PDB entry 6HV3 | X-ray diffraction, 2.70 A resolution | chains O and P of the 28 polymer chains in the assembly

Chain O:
Molecule: Proteasome subunit alpha type-2
Source organism: Saccharomyces cerevisiae (strain ATCC 204508 / S288c)
Notes: EC 3.4.25.1
UniProtKB: P23639 (PSA2_YEAST); numbering as in UniProt (aligned over 1-250)
Amino-acid sequence (250 residues; each row starts with the number of its first residue):
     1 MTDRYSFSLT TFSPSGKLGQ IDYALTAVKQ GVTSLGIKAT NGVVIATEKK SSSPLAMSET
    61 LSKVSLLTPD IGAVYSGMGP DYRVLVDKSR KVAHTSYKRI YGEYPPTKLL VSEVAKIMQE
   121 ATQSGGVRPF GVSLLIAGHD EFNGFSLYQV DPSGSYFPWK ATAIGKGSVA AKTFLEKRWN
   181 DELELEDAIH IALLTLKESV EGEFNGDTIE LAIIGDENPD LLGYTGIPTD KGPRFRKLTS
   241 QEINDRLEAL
UniProt features mapped onto this chain:
  - cross-link: Lys-108 (Glycyl lysine isopeptide (Lys-Gly) (interchain with G-Cter in ubiquitin))

Chain P:
Molecule: Proteasome subunit alpha type-3
Source organism: Saccharomyces cerevisiae (strain ATCC 204508 / S288c)
Notes: EC 3.4.25.1
UniProtKB: P23638 (PSA3_YEAST); residues 0-257 here correspond to UniProt positions 1-258 (UniProt number = residue number + 1)
Amino-acid sequence (258 residues; row label = number of the first residue in the row; numbering starts at 0):
     0 MGSRRYDSRT TIFSPEGRLY QVEYALESIS HAGTAIGIMA SDGIVLAAER KVTSTLLEQD
    60 TSTEKLYKLN DKIAVAVAGL TADAEILINT ARIHAQNYLK TYNEDIPVEI LVRRLSDIKQ
   120 GYTQHGGLRP FGVSFIYAGY DDRYGYQLYT SNPSGNYTGW KAISVGANTS AAQTLLQMDY
   180 KDDMKVDDAI ELALKTLSKT TDSSALTYDR LEFATIRKGA NDGEVYQKIF KPQEIKDILV
   240 KTGITKKDED EEADEDMK
Not modelled in the structure: 0, 245-257
UniProt features mapped onto this chain:
  - cross-link (Glycyl lysine isopeptide (Lys-Gly)): Lys-99 (interchain with G-Cter in ubiquitin), Lys-198 (interchain with G-Cter in ubiquitin), Lys-230 (interchain with G-Cter in ubiquitin)

Interface between chain O and chain P:
Contacting residue pairs - 65 pairs, chain O then chain P:
  Arg-4(O) / Ser-2(P)  hydrogen bond (backbone-side chain)
  Tyr-5(O) / Ser-2(P)
  Tyr-5(O) / Tyr-5(P)
  Ser-6(O) / Gly-125(P)
  Ser-6(O) / Leu-127(P)
  Phe-7(O) / Ser-2(P)
  Phe-7(O) / Tyr-5(P)
  Phe-7(O) / Asp-6(P)
  Phe-7(O) / Gly-126(P)
  Ser-8(O) / Gly-126(P)  hydrogen bond (backbone-backbone)
  Ser-8(O) / Leu-127(P)
  Ser-8(O) / Arg-128(P)  hydrogen bond (side chain-backbone)
  Thr-10(O) / Arg-128(P)
  Thr-11(O) / Ser-7(P)
  Thr-11(O) / Thr-9(P)
  Thr-11(O) / Gln-20(P)
  Phe-12(O) / Gln-20(P)
  Phe-12(O) / Tyr-23(P)
  Phe-12(O) / Ala-24(P)  hydrophobic
  Phe-12(O) / Ser-27(P)
  Phe-12(O) / Arg-128(P)
  Phe-12(O) / Pro-129(P)
  Phe-12(O) / Gly-131(P)
  Ser-13(O) / Tyr-23(P)
  Pro-14(O) / Tyr-23(P)  hydrophobic
  Pro-14(O) / Glu-26(P)
  Ser-15(O) / Glu-26(P)
  Gly-16(O) / Tyr-23(P)
  Gly-16(O) / Glu-26(P)
  Gly-16(O) / Ser-27(P)  hydrogen bond (backbone-side chain)
  Leu-18(O) / Arg-128(P)
  Lys-38(O) / Glu-57(P)  salt bridge
  Ser-112(O) / Glu-84(P)
  Lys-116(O) / Ile-85(P)
  Gln-119(O) / Ala-81(P)
  Gln-119(O) / Asp-82(P)  hydrogen bond
  Gln-119(O) / Ile-85(P)
  Gln-119(O) / Arg-128(P)
  Thr-122(O) / Arg-128(P)  hydrogen bond (backbone-side chain)
  Gln-123(O) / Tyr-121(P)
  Gln-123(O) / Leu-127(P)
  Gln-123(O) / Arg-128(P)  hydrogen bond (side chain-backbone)
  Gln-123(O) / Pro-129(P)
  Gln-123(O) / Phe-130(P)
  Gly-125(O) / Leu-127(P)
  Ser-153(O) / Ala-81(P)
  Gly-154(O) / Ala-81(P)
  Ser-155(O) / Ala-81(P)
  Tyr-156(O) / Glu-84(P)  hydrogen bond
  Phe-157(O) / Leu-56(P)  hydrophobic
  Pro-158(O) / Leu-56(P)
  Pro-158(O) / Glu-57(P)  hydrogen bond (backbone-backbone)
  Pro-158(O) / Thr-60(P)
  Pro-158(O) / Ser-61(P)
  Trp-159(O) / Ser-53(P)
  Trp-159(O) / Leu-55(P)
  Trp-159(O) / Leu-56(P)
  Lys-160(O) / Thr-54(P)  hydrogen bond (side chain-backbone)
  Lys-160(O) / Leu-55(P)  hydrogen bond (backbone-backbone)
  Lys-160(O) / Leu-56(P)
  Lys-160(O) / Glu-57(P)
  Ala-161(O) / Leu-55(P)
  Glu-176(O) / Ser-53(P)
  Glu-176(O) / Thr-54(P)
  Glu-176(O) / Leu-55(P)
Other interface residues (no listed pair), chain O (35 interface residues in all): Ser-124, Tyr-148, Lys-172, Leu-175, Trp-179
Other interface residues (no listed pair), chain P (32 interface residues in all): His-30, Leu-79, Thr-80

Overview:
Chain O and chain P form an interface of 35 and 32 residues respectively, with 11 hydrogen bonds and 1 salt
bridge. Polar contacts include Lys-38(O)/Glu-57(P), Arg-4(O)/Ser-2(P) and Ser-8(O)/Arg-128(P).
Chain O is Proteasome subunit alpha type-2 and chain P is Proteasome subunit alpha type-3, both from
Saccharomyces cerevisiae (strain ATCC 204508 / S288c); the structure, Yeast 20S proteasome with human beta2i
(1-53), was determined by X-ray diffraction (same publication as 6HTB, 6HTC, 6HTD, 6HTP, 6HTR, 6HUB and 30
further entries).
